PDB entry 6O58 | electron microscopy, 3.80 A resolution | chains I and E of the 16 polymer chains in the assembly

[Chain I (and E)]
Molecule: Calcium uniporter protein, mitochondrial
Source organism: Homo sapiens
Notes: chain E of this document is another copy of the same molecule, construct and numbering; everything in this record applies to it too
Reference sequence: Q8NE86 (MCU_HUMAN); residue numbers follow UniProt; this construct covers 1-351
Amino-acid sequence (351 residues; row label = number of the first residue in the row):
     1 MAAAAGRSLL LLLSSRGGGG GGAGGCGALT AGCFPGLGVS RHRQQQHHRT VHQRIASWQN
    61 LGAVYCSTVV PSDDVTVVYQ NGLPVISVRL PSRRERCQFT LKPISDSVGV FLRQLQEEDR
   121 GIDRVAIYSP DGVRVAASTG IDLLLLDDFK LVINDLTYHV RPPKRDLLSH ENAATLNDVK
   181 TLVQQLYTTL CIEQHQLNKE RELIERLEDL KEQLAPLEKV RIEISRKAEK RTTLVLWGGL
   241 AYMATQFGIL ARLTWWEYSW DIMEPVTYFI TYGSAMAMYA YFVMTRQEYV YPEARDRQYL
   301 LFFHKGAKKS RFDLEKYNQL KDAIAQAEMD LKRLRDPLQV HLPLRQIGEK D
Unresolved in the structure: 1-73, 347-351 (chain E: 1-73, 344-351)
Ion coordination: Ca2+: Glu264 (shared with 1 residue of chain K; 1 residue of chain M; 1 residue of chain O)
Reported in the primary citation:
  - mutagenesis - D123R: abolished binding to dimerization of HsMCU
  - post-translational modification sites: Cys97 (citing earlier work)

[How chain I and chain E interact]
Contacting residue pairs (11):
  Pro91(I) - Pro91(E)
  Ser92(I) - Pro91(E)
  Ser92(I) - Gly121(E)
  Arg93(I) - Asn154(E)
  Arg93(I) - Asp155(E)  salt bridge
  Arg120(I) - Arg120(E)  hydrogen bond (backbone-side chain)
  Gly121(I) - Ser92(E)
  Gly121(I) - Gly121(E)
  Asp123(I) - Arg93(E)
  Asp123(I) - Arg120(E)  salt bridge
  Asp155(I) - Arg93(E)  salt bridge
Interface residues without a listed pair, chain I (10 interface residues in all): Asp119, Ile122, Asn154
Interface residues without a listed pair, chain E (8 interface residues in all): Asp123

[Summary]
10 residues of chain I face 8 of chain E across their interface, with 1 hydrogen bond and 3 salt bridges.
Polar contacts include Arg93(I)-Asp155(E), Asp123(I)-Arg120(E) and Arg120(I)-Arg120(E). The paper reports that
D123R of chain I abolishes binding to dimerization of HsMCU; a modification site at Cys97(I).
Chain I and chain E are both Calcium uniporter protein, mitochondrial (Homo sapiens); the structure, Human
MCU-EMRE complex, dimer of channel, was determined by electron microscopy, deposited together with 6O5B.
